4E0S - chains A and B; structure by X-ray diffraction, 4.21 A resolution (low resolution: residue-level contacts below are approximate; hydrogen-bond / salt-bridge calls are withheld).

== Chain A ==
Name: Complement C5
Organism: Homo sapiens
UniProt: P01031 (CO5_HUMAN); residue numbers follow UniProt; this construct covers 1-1676
Sequence (1676 residues; row label = number of the first residue in the row):
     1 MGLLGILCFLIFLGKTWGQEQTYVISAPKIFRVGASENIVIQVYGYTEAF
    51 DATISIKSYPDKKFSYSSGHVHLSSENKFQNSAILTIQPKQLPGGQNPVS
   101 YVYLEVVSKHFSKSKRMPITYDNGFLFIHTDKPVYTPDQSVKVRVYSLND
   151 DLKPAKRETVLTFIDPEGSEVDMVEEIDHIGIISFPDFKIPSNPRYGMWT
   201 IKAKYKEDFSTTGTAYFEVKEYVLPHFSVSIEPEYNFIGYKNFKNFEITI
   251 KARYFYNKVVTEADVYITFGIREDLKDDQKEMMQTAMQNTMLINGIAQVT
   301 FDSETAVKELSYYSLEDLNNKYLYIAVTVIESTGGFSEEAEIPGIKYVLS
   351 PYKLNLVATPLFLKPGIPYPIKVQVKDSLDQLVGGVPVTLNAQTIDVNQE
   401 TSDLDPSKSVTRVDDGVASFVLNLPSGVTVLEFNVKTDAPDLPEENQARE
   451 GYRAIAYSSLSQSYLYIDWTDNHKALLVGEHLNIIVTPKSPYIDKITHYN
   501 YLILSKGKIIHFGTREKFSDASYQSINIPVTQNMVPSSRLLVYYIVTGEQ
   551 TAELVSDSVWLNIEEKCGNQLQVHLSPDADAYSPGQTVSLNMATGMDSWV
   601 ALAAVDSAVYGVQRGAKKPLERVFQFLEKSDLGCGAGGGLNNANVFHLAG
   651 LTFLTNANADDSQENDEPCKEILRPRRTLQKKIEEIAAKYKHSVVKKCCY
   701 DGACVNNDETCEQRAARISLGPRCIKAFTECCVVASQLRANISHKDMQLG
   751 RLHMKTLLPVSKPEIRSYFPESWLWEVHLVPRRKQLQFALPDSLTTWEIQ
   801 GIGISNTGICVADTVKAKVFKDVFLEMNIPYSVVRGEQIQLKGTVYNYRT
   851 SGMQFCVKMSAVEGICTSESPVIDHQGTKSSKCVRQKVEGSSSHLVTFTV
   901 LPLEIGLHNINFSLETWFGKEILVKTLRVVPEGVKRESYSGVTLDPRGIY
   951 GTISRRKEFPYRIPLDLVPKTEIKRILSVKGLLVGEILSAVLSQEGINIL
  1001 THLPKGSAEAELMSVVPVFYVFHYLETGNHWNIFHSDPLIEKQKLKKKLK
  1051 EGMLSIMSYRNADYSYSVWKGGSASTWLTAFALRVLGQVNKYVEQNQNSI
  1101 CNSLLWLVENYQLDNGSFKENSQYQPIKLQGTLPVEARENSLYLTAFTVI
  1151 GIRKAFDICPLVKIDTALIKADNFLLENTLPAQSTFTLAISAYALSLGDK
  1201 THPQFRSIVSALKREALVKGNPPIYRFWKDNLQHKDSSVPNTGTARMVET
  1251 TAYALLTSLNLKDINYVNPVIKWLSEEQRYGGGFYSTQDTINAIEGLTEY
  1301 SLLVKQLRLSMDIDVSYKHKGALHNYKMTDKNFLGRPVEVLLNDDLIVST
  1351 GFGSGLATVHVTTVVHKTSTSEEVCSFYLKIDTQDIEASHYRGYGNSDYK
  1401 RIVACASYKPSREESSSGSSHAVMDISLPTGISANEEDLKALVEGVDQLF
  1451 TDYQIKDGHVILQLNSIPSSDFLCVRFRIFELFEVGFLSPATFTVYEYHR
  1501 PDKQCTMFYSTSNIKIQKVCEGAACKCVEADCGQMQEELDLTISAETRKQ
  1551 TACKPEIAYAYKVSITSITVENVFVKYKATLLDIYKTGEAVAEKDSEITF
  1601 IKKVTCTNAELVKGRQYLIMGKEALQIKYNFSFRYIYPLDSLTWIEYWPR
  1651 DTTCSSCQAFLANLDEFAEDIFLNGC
Unresolved in the structure: 1-19, 677-760, 871-881, 1388-1397
Cystine bridges: C567-C810, C634-C669, C856-C883, C866-C1527, C1101-C1159, C1375-C1505, C1405-C1474, C1520-C1525, C1532-C1606, C1553-C1676, C1654-C1657
Covalent attachments: N-acetylglucosamine (NAG) linked to N911
Metal / ion sites: Na+ near D468 (its only coordinating residue here)
From the paper describing this entry:
  - conformationally variable residues (register shift): R936 to Y939, S993 to A1010

== Chain B ==
Name: Complement component C6
Organism: Homo sapiens
UniProt: P13671 (CO6_HUMAN); residues 1-913 here correspond to UniProt positions 22-934 (UniProt number = residue number + 21)
Sequence (913 residues; each row starts with the number of its first residue):
     1 CFCDHYAWTQWTSCSKTCNSGTQSRHRQIVVDKYYQENFCEQICSKQETR
    51 ECNWQRCPINCLLGDFGPWSDCDPCIEKQSKVRSVLRPSQFGGQPCTAPL
   101 VAFQPCIPSKLCKIEEADCKNKFRCDSGRCIARKLECNGENDCGDNSDER
   151 DCGRTKAVCTRKYNPIPSVQLMGNGFHFLAGEPRGEVLDNSFTGGICKTV
   201 KSSRTSNPYRVPANLENVGFEVQTAEDDLKTDFYKDLTSLGHNENQQGSF
   251 SSQGGSSFSVPIFYSSKRSENINHNSAFKQAIQASHKKDSSFIRIHKVMK
   301 VLNFTTKAKDLHLSDVFLKALNHLPLEYNSALYSRIFDDFGTHYFTSGSL
   351 GGVYDLLYQFSSEELKNSGLTEEEAKHCVRIETKKRVLFAKKTKVEHRCT
   401 TNKLSEKHEGSFIQGAEKSISLIRGGRSEYGAALAWEKGSSGLEEKTFSE
   451 WLESVKENPAVIDFELAPIVDLVRNIPCAVTKRNNLRKALQEYAAKFDPC
   501 QCAPCPNNGRPTLSGTECLCVCQSGTYGENCEKQSPDYKSNAVDGQWGCW
   551 SSWSTCDATYKRSRTRECNNPAPQRGGKRCEGEKRQEEDCTFSIMENNGQ
   601 PCINDDEEMKEVDLPEIEADSGCPQPVPPENGFIRNEKQLYLVGEDVEIS
   651 CLTGFETVGYQYFRCLPDGTWRQGDVECQRTECIKPVVQEVLTITPFQRL
   701 YRIGESIELTCPKGFVVAGPSRYTCQGNSWTPPISNSLTCEKDTLTKLKG
   751 HCQLGQKQSGSECICMSPEEDCSHHSEDLCVFDTDSNDYFTSPACKFLAE
   801 KCLNNQQLHFLHIGSCQDGRQLEWGLERTRLSSNSTKKESCGYDTCYDWE
   851 KCSASTSKCVCLLPPQCFKGGNQLYCVKMGSSTSEKTLNICEVGTIRCAN
   901 RKMEILHPGKCLA
Unresolved in the structure: 249-259, 746-749
Cystine bridges: C1-C40, C3-C44, C14-C52, C18-C57, C61-C96, C72-C106, C75-C112, C119-C130, C125-C143, C137-C152, C159-C197, C378-C399, C478-C602, C500-C549, C502-C518, C505-C520, C522-C531, C556-C590, C568-C580, C623-C665, C651-C678, C683-C725, C711-C740, C752-C763, C765-C802, C772-C795, C780-C816, C841-C852, C846-C859, C861-C898, C867-C891, C876-C911
Covalent attachments: alpha-D-mannopyranose (MAN) linked to W8, W11, W547, W550; glycan linked to T17; N-acetylglucosamine (NAG) linked to N303
Metal / ion sites: Ca2+: L135, N138, E140, D142, D148, E149
UniProt features mapped onto this chain:
  - binding site (Ca(2+)): L135, N138, E140, D142, D148, E149
  - glycosylation: W8 (C-linked (Man) tryptophan), W11 (C-linked (Man) tryptophan), T17 (O-linked (Fuc...) threonine), W69 (C-linked (Man) tryptophan), N303 (N-linked (GlcNAc...) asparagine), T371 (O-linked (Fuc...) threonine), W547 (C-linked (Man) tryptophan), W550 (C-linked (Man) tryptophan), W553 (C-linked (Man) tryptophan), N834 (N-linked (GlcNAc...) asparagine)

== Chain A / chain B interface ==
Pairs across the interface - 103 pairs, chain A then chain B:
  K62(A) with S109(B)
  S114(A) with P108(B); S109(B)
  E167(A) with P667(B); R672(B)
  G168(A) with V643(B)
  S169(A) with R664(B)
  R195(A) with R672(B)
  I395(A) with G153(B)
  Q399(A) with C152(B); G153(B); T155(B)
  I455(A) with D151(B)
  S458(A) with R150(B); D151(B)
  A659(A) with L111(B)
  D661(A) with K113(B)
  E664(A) with R124(B)
  Y939(A) with Y660(B); R672(B)
  S940(A) with Y660(B)
  G941(A) with Q661(B)
  V942(A) with Q661(B); Y662(B)
  T943(A) with E648(B); Q661(B); Y662(B)
  Y950(A) with R635(B)
  K980(A) with D646(B)
  V991(A) with M595(B)
  L992(A) with I594(B); M595(B); N597(B)
  S993(A) with I594(B); E596(B); N597(B)
  G996(A) with S593(B)
  I999(A) with F592(B)
  P1004(A) with D557(B); A558(B)
  A1010(A) with A558(B)
  M1013(A) with A558(B)
  S1014(A) with A558(B)
  N1115(A) with E690(B)
  R1153(A) with R699(B)
  I1169(A) with F697(B); R699(B)
  K1170(A) with F697(B)
  D1172(A) with R699(B)
  N1173(A) with K685(B)
  E1177(A) with K685(B); P686(B); V688(B)
  D1199(A) with T653(B); R699(B)
  T1201(A) with L652(B); T653(B)
  H1202(A) with T653(B); I684(B)
  P1203(A) with L652(B); T653(B)
  R1206(A) with F633(B); E637(B)
  R1214(A) with V612(B)
  A1216(A) with M609(B); K610(B); E611(B)
  L1217(A) with E608(B); M609(B)
  V1218(A) with E608(B); M609(B); E611(B)
  K1219(A) with D606(B); E608(B)
  N1221(A) with L614(B)
  P1223(A) with E611(B)
  R1226(A) with E611(B)
  K1229(A) with E608(B)
  D1263(A) with E637(B)
  N1265(A) with E637(B); K638(B)
  L1274(A) with M595(B)
  S1275(A) with M595(B); E596(B)
  E1276(A) with P601(B)
  Q1278(A) with S593(B); I594(B); M595(B); E596(B)
  R1279(A) with N484(B); Q600(B); P601(B)
  G1282(A) with T591(B)
  G1283(A) with T591(B)
  F1284(A) with F592(B); I594(B)
  Y1285(A) with Y560(B)
  L1297(A) with M595(B)
  T1358(A) with Y662(B)
  H1360(A) with D646(B); Y660(B); Y662(B); R664(B)
Interface residues without a listed pair, chain A (78 interface residues in all): Y103, K113, R116, P166, A456, Q994, L1000, K1128, K1213, E1215, G1220, Y1225, F1227, T1290
Interface residues without a listed pair, chain B (67 interface residues in all): I107, R154, V480, T481, C556, T559, I603, E607, E616, I634, N636, G644, C665, L666, V687
Interface features reported in the paper:
  - interface residues, chain B: C556(B), C590(B), P601(B), I603(B), Y660(B)

== Overview ==
Chain A and chain B form an interface of 78 and 67 residues respectively. N-acetylglucosamine is covalently
linked to N911(A). Covalently linked alpha-D-mannopyranose: at W8(B), W11(B), W547(B) and W550(B). Covalently
linked N-acetylglucosamine: at N303(B). From the paper: interface residues C556(B), C590(B) and P601(B) among
others; conformational variability at R936(A) and S993(A).
Chain A is Complement C5 and chain B is Complement component C6, both from Homo sapiens; the structure,
Crystal Structure of C5b-6, was determined by X-ray diffraction.
